PDB entry 4WU8 | X-ray diffraction, 2.45 A resolution | chains I and D of the 10 polymer chains in the assembly

Chain I:
Molecule: 145-nt DNA strand
Sequence (145 nucleotides; numbered -72 to 72; the number before each row is that of its first residue; numbers below 1 keep their minus sign (DA-72 is residue -72)):
   -72 ATCAATATCCACCTGCAGATACTACCAAAAGTGTATTTGGAAACTGCTCC
   -22 ATCAAAAGGCATGTTCAGCTGAATCAGCTGAACATGCCTTTTGATGGAGC
    28 AGTTTCCAAATACACTTTTGGTAGTATCTGCAGGTGGATATTGAT

Chain D:
Name: Histone H2B 1.1
Source organism: Xenopus laevis
Reference sequence: P02281 (H2B11_XENLA); residues -2 to 122 here correspond to UniProt positions 2-126 (UniProt number = residue number + 4)
Chain sequence (125 residues; row label = number of the first residue in the row; numbers below 1 keep their minus sign (Pro-2 is residue -2)):
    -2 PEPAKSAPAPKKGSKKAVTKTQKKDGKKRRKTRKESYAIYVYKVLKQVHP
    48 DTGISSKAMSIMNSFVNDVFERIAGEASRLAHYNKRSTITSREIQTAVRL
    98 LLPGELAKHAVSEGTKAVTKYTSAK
Unresolved in the structure: -2 to 27
Differences from the reference sequence: engineered mutation Thr29 (Ser33 in P02281)
Swiss-Prot annotation at these positions:
  - modified residue: Lys2 (N6-acetyllysine), Lys9 (N6-acetyllysine), Ser11 (Phosphoserine), Lys12 (N6-acetyllysine), Lys17 (N6-acetyllysine)
  - glycosylation: Ser109 (O-linked (GlcNAc) serine)
  - cross-link: Lys117 (Glycyl lysine isopeptide (Lys-Gly) (interchain with G-Cter in ubiquitin))

How chain I and chain D interact:
Pairs across the interface (13):
  DA-54(I) - Ser52(D)  phosphate contact
  DA-54(I) - Ser53(D)  hydrogen bond to the phosphate
  DT-53(I) - Ile51(D)  phosphate contact
  DA-44(I) - Arg30(D)  salt bridge to the phosphate
  DA-44(I) - Glu32(D)  sugar contact
  DG-34(I) - Ser84(D)  sugar contact
  DG-34(I) - Thr85(D)  hydrogen bond to the phosphate
  DG-33(I) - Arg83(D)  phosphate contact
  DG-33(I) - Ser84(D)  hydrogen bond to the phosphate
  DG-33(I) - Thr85(D)  hydrogen bond to the phosphate
  DA-32(I) - Arg83(D)  salt bridge to the phosphate
  DG29(I) - Lys28(D)  sugar contact
  DG29(I) - Thr29(D)  phosphate contact
Also at the interface, not in a pair above, chain I (8 interface residues in all): DA-45
Also at the interface, not in a pair above, chain D (13 interface residues in all): Tyr39, Gly50, Lys82

In short:
The interface between chain I and chain D involves 8 residues on one side and 13 on the other, with 4 hydrogen
bonds and 2 salt bridges. Polar pairs include DA-54(I)-Ser53(D), DG-34(I)-Thr85(D) and DG-33(I)-Ser84(D).
Chain I is a 145-nt DNA strand and chain D is Histone H2B 1.1 (Xenopus laevis); the structure, Structure of
trPtNAP-NCP145, was determined by X-ray diffraction together with 4WU9 from the same study.
